Entry 8TX3 (electron microscopy, 2.99 A resolution); this record covers chains A and I of the 12 polymer chains in the assembly.

# Chain A
Name: Hemagglutinin
Source organism: Influenza A virus (A/Victoria/361/2011(H3N2))
UniProtKB: L0HR89 (L0HR89_9INFA); residues -15 to 329 here correspond to UniProt positions 1-345 (UniProt number = residue number + 16)
Amino-acid sequence (350 residues; numbered -15 to 334; the number before each row is that of its first residue; numbers below 1 keep their minus sign (Met-15 is residue -15)):
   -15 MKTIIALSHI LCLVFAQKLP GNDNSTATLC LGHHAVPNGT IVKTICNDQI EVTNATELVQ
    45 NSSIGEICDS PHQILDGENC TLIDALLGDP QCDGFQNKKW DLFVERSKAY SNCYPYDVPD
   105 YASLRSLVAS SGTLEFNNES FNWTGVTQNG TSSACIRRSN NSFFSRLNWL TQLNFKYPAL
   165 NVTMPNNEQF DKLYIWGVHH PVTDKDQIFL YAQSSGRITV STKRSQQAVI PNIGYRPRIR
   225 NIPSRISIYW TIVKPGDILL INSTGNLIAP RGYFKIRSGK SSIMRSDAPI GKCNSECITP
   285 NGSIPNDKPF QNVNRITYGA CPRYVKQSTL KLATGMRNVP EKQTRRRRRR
Disordered / not traced: -15 to 0, 326-334
Disulfide bonds: Cys52-Cys277, Cys64-Cys76, Cys97-Cys139, Cys281-Cys305
Covalently attached groups: N-acetylglucosamine (NAG) linked to Asn63, Asn126, Asn133
Sequence notes: conflict Cys30 (Thr46 in L0HR89); expression tag (330-334)

# Chain I
Name: Hemagglutinin
Source organism: Influenza A virus (A/Victoria/361/2011(H3N2))
UniProtKB: L0HR89 (L0HR89_9INFA); residues 1-176 here correspond to UniProt positions 346-521 (UniProt number = residue number + 345)
Amino-acid sequence (222 residues; row label = number of the first residue in the row):
     1 GIFGAIAGFI ENGWEGMVDG WYGFRHQNSE GRGQAADLKS TQAAIDCING KLNRLIGKTN
    61 EKFHQIEKEF SEVEGRIQDL EKYVEDTKID LWSYNAELLV ALENQHTIDL TDSEMNKLFE
   121 KTKKQLRENA EDMGNGCFKI YHKCDNACIG SIRNGTYDHD VYRDEALNNR FQIKGVSGRL
   181 VPRGSPGSGY IPEAPRDGQA YVRKDGEWVL LSTFLGHHHH HH
Disordered / not traced: 174-222
Disulfide bonds: Cys144-Cys148
Sequence notes: conflict Cys47 (Gln392 in L0HR89); expression tag (177-222)

# Chain A / chain I interface
Cross-chain cystine bridges: Cys30(A)-Cys47(I)
Contacting residue pairs - 11 pairs, chain A then chain I:
  Thr28(A) - Arg54(I)  hydrogen bond (backbone-side chain)
  Ile29(A) - Lys51(I)
  Ile29(A) - Arg54(I)  hydrogen bond (backbone-side chain)
  Ile29(A) - His106(I)
  Cys30(A) - Cys47(I)  disulfide
  Cys30(A) - Gly50(I)
  Cys30(A) - Arg54(I)  hydrogen bond (backbone-side chain)
  Cys30(A) - His106(I)  hydrogen bond
  Asn31(A) - Arg54(I)  hydrogen bond (backbone-side chain)
  Asp32(A) - Arg54(I)
  Lys310(A) - Asn60(I)
Interface residues without a listed pair, chain I (7 interface residues in all): Leu110

# In short
6 residues of chain A face 7 of chain I across their interface; the contacts include 1 disulfide bond and 5
hydrogen bonds. Polar contacts include Thr28(A)-Arg54(I), Ile29(A)-Arg54(I) and Cys30(A)-Arg54(I). Covalently
linked N-acetylglucosamine: at Asn63(A), Asn126(A) and Asn133(A).
Chain A is Hemagglutinin and chain I is Hemagglutinin, both from Influenza A virus
(A/Victoria/361/2011(H3N2)); the structure, Fab 3864-6 in complex with influenza HA H3-VIC11, was determined
by electron microscopy, deposited together with 9E69, 9EI9 and 8TXU.
